9BP7 - chains D and E of the 5 polymer chains in the assembly; structure by electron microscopy, 3.60 A resolution.

[Chain D]
Protein: Glycine receptor subunit alpha-3
Organism: Homo sapiens
Reference sequence: O75311 (GLRA3_HUMAN); residues 1-431 here correspond to UniProt positions 34-464 (UniProt number = residue number + 33)
Chain sequence (422 residues; each row starts with the number of its first residue; note: 9 numbers in that range are skipped by the numbering (no residue carries them; nothing is unmodelled there)):
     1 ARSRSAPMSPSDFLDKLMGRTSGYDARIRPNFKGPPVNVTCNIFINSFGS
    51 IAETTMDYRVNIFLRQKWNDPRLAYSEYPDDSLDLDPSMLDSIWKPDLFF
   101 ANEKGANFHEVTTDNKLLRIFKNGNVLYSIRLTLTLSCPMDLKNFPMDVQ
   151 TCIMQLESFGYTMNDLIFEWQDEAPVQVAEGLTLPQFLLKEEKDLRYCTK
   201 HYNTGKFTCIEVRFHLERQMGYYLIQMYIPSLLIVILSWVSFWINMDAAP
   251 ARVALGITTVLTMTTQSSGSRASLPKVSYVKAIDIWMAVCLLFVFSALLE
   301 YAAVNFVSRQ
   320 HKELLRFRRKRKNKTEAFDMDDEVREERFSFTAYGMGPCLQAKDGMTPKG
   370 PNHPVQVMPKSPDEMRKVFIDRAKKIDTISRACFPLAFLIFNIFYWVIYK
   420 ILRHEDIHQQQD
Not modelled in the structure: 1-7, 320-385, 427-431
Construct notes: conflict Glu-346 (Ser379 in O75311)
Disulfide bonds: Cys-138/Cys-152, Cys-198/Cys-209
Covalent attachments: N-acetylglucosamine (NAG) linked to Asn-38
Small-molecule neighbours:
  - glycine (GLY), molecule 1: Phe-63, Arg-65, Leu-117, Ser-129
  - glycine (GLY), molecule 2: Phe-159, Thr-204, Phe-207
Swiss-Prot annotation at these positions:
  - binding site (Zn(2+)): Glu-192, Asp-194, His-215
  - binding site (strychnine): Tyr-202 to Phe-207
  - site: Leu-261 (Important for obstruction of the ion pore in the closed conformation)
  - glycosylation: Asn-38 (N-linked (GlcNAc...) asparagine)

[Chain E]
Protein: Glycine receptor subunit beta, Green fluorescent protein
Organism: Homo sapiens
Reference sequence: chimeric construct of P48167, A0A9X4KGN5: residues 3-333 from P48167 (GLRB_HUMAN) positions 25-355 (UniProt number = residue number + 22); residues 333-342 from A0A9X4KGN5 positions 9-248 (offset varies); residues 342-475 from P48167 (GLRB_HUMAN) positions 400-497 (UniProt number = residue number + 22)
Chain sequence (680 residues; each row starts with the number of its first residue; note: 111 numbers in that range are skipped by the numbering (no residue carries them; nothing is unmodelled there); a row labelled like 333A-333Z holds insertion residues (333A, then the next letters in order)):
     3 KSSKKGKGKKKQYLCPSQQSAEDLARVPANSTSNILNRLLVSYDPRIRPN
    53 FKGIPVDVVVNIFINSFGSIQETTMDYRVNIFLRQKWNDPRLKLPSDFRG
   103 SDALTVDPTMYKCLWKPDLFFANEKSANFHDVTQENILLFIFRDGDVLVS
   153 MRLSITLSCPLDLTLFPMDTQRCKMQLESFGYTTDDLRFIWQSGDPVQLE
   203 KIALPQFDIKKEDIEYGNCTKYYKGTGYYTCVEVIFTLRRQVGFYMMGVY
   253 APTLLIVVLSWLSFWINPDASAARVPLGIFSVLSLASECTTLAAELPKVS
   303 YVKALDVWLIACLLFGFASLVEYAVVQVMLN
333A-333Z GGSSAAAVSKGEELFTGVVPILVELD
334A-334Z GDVNGHKFSVSGEGEGDATYGKLTLK
335A-335Z FICTTGKLPVPWPTLVTTFSYGVQCF
336A-336Z SRYPDHMKQHDFFKSAMPEGYVQERT
337A-337Z IFFKDDGNYKTRAEVKFEGDTLVNRI
338A-338Z ELKGIDFKEDGNILGHKLEYNYNSHN
339A-339Z VYIMADKQKNGIKVNFKIRHNIEDGS
340A-340Z VQLADHYQQNTPIGDGPVLLPDNHYL
341A-341Z STQSALSKDPNEKRDHMVLLEFVTAA
342A-342Z GITHGMDELYKSGSGSGVGETRCKKV
343A-343Z CTSKSDLRSNDFSIVGSLPRDFELSN
344A-344Z YDCYGKPIEVNNGLGKSQAKNNKKPP
345A-345F PAKPVI
   445 PTAAKRIDLYARALFPFCFLFFNVIYWSIYL
Not modelled in the structure: 3-28, 333A-333Z, 334A-334Z, 335A-335Z, 336A-336Z, 337A-337Z, 338A-338Z, 339A-339Z, 340A-340Z, 341A-341Z, 342A-342Z, 343A-343Z, 344A-344Z, 345A-345F
Construct notes: linker (333A-333G, 342N-342Q); conflict Phe-335S (Leu72 in A0A9X4KGN5), Ser-335T (Thr73 in A0A9X4KGN5), His-342D (Leu239 in A0A9X4KGN5)
Disulfide bonds: Cys-161/Cys-175, Cys-221/Cys-233
Covalent attachments: N-acetylglucosamine (NAG) linked to Asn-220
Small-molecule neighbours:
  - glycine (GLY), molecule 1: Phe-84, Arg-86, Leu-140, Ser-152
  - glycine (GLY), molecule 2: Phe-182, Tyr-225, Thr-228, Tyr-231
Swiss-Prot annotation at these positions:
  - binding site (glycine): Arg-86, Ser-152, Thr-228
  - site: Leu-285 (Important for obstruction of the ion pore in the closed conformation)
  - glycosylation (N-linked (GlcNAc...) asparagine): Asn-32, Asn-220

[Interface between chain D and chain E]
Pairs across the interface (54; chain D residue first):
  Asp-25(D) / Asn-32(E)
  Arg-27(D) / Ser-35(E)
  Arg-27(D) / Asp-109(E)
  Ile-28(D) / Ala-31(E)  hydrophobic
  Ile-28(D) / Asn-32(E)
  Phe-32(D) / Ala-31(E)  hydrophobic
  Lys-33(D) / Phe-100(E)
  Asp-97(D) / Gln-136(E)
  Asp-97(D) / Glu-137(E)
  Leu-98(D) / Val-134(E)
  Leu-98(D) / Thr-135(E)  hydrogen bond (backbone-side chain)
  Phe-99(D) / Asn-138(E)
  Ala-101(D) / Asn-67(E)
  Glu-103(D) / Val-134(E)
  Glu-103(D) / Arg-154(E)  hydrogen bond (backbone-side chain)
  Ala-106(D) / Val-134(E)  hydrophobic
  Phe-108(D) / Asp-133(E)
  Phe-108(D) / Val-134(E)  hydrophobic
  Phe-108(D) / Thr-135(E)
  Leu-132(D) / Thr-135(E)
  Phe-159(D) / Asn-138(E)
  Phe-159(D) / Ile-139(E)
  Phe-159(D) / Leu-140(E)
  Phe-159(D) / Ser-152(E)
  Gly-160(D) / Thr-107(E)
  Gly-160(D) / Leu-140(E)
  Tyr-161(D) / Asp-109(E)  hydrogen bond
  Tyr-202(D) / Phe-65(E)  hydrophobic
  Tyr-202(D) / Phe-84(E)
  Asn-203(D) / Arg-86(E)  hydrogen bond
  Asn-203(D) / Gln-200(E)
  Thr-204(D) / Phe-142(E)
  Phe-207(D) / Leu-140(E)  hydrophobic
  Val-253(D) / Ala-275(E)
  Ile-257(D) / Pro-278(E)
  Ile-257(D) / Leu-279(E)  hydrophobic
  Ile-257(D) / Phe-282(E)  hydrophobic
  Leu-261(D) / Phe-282(E)  hydrophobic
  Arg-271(D) / Met-249(E)
  Arg-271(D) / Gly-250(E)
  Lys-276(D) / Pro-207(E)
  Lys-276(D) / Gln-208(E)
  Lys-276(D) / Phe-246(E)
  Lys-276(D) / Glu-297(E)  salt bridge
  Val-277(D) / Phe-246(E)
  Ser-278(D) / Gln-243(E)
  Ser-278(D) / Gly-245(E)
  Leu-291(D) / Leu-257(E)  hydrophobic
  Phe-295(D) / Leu-257(E)
  Phe-295(D) / Leu-261(E)  hydrophobic
  Leu-298(D) / Leu-261(E)  hydrophobic
  Leu-299(D) / Leu-264(E)  hydrophobic
  Ala-302(D) / Leu-264(E)  hydrophobic
  Phe-306(D) / Trp-267(E)
Other interface residues (no listed pair), chain D (47 interface residues in all): Ala-26, Leu-64, Gln-66, Trp-94, Lys-95, Phe-100, Lys-104, Tyr-128, Ile-130, Asp-165, Pro-250, Val-260, Thr-264, Arg-309
Other interface residues (no listed pair), chain E (48 interface residues in all): Asn-63, Arg-80, Asn-82, Pro-110, Met-112, His-132, Val-260, Ile-268, Asn-269, Glu-290

[In short]
The interface between chain D and chain E involves 47 residues on one side and 48 on the other; the contacts
include 4 hydrogen bonds and 1 salt bridge. Among the polar pairs are Lys-276(D)/Glu-297(E),
Leu-98(D)/Thr-135(E) and Glu-103(D)/Arg-154(E).
Here chain D is Glycine receptor subunit alpha-3 and chain E is Glycine receptor subunit beta, Green
fluorescent protein, both from Homo sapiens. Entry 9BP7 (Cryo-EM structure of human heteromeric Glycine
Receptor alpha3S346E-beta in presence of glycine and 2,6-DTBP) was determined by electron microscopy,
deposited together with 9BOY and 9BOZ.
